PDB entry 1GL0 | X-ray diffraction, 3.00 A resolution | chains E and I

== Chain E ==
Name: Chymotrypsinogen A
From: Bos taurus
Notes: EC 3.4.21.1
UniProt: P00766 (CTRA_BOVIN); residue numbers follow UniProt; this construct covers 1-245
Sequence (245 residues; numbered 1 to 245; the number before each row is that of its first residue):
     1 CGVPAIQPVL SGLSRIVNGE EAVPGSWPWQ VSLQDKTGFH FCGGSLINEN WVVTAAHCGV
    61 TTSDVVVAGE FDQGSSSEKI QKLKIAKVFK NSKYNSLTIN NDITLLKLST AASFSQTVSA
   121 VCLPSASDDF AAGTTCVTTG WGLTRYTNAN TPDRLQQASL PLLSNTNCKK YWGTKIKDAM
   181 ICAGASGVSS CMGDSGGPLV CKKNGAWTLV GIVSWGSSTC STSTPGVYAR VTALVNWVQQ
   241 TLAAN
Not modelled in the structure: 12-15
Cystine bridges: C1-C122, C42-C58, C136-C201, C168-C182, C191-C220
Ion coordination: Cd2+ site 1: E49, D128; Cd2+ site 2: D72, D153, D178; Cd2+ site 3 near N245 (its only coordinating residue here)
Curated features (UniProtKB/Swiss-Prot):
  - active site (Charge relay system): H57, D102, S195

== Chain I ==
Name: Protease inhibitor lcmi I
UniProt: P80060 (LCM_LOCMI); residues 1-35 here correspond to UniProt positions 20-54 (UniProt number = residue number + 19)
Sequence (35 residues; numbered 1 to 35; the number before each row is that of its first residue):
     1 EEKCTPGQVK QQDCNTCTCT PTGVWGCTLM GCQPA
Not modelled in the structure: 1-2, 35
Construct notes: engineered mutation L29 (Arg48 in P80060), M30 (Lys50 in P80060)
Cystine bridges: C4-C19, C14-C32, C17-C27

== Chain E / chain I interface ==
Residue-residue contacts - 48 pairs, chain E then chain I:
  D35(E) - Q33(I)
  T37(E) - Q33(I)
  F39(E) - G31(I)
  F39(E) - C32(I)
  F39(E) - Q33(I)
  F41(E) - M30(I)
  F41(E) - G31(I)  hydrogen bond (backbone-backbone)
  H57(E) - T28(I)
  H57(E) - L29(I)
  H57(E) - M30(I)
  C58(E) - M30(I)
  S96(E) - T16(I)
  L97(E) - T18(I)
  I99(E) - T28(I)
  Y146(E) - Q12(I)
  Y171(E) - T22(I)  hydrogen bond (backbone-side chain)
  W172(E) - T20(I)
  W172(E) - P21(I)
  W172(E) - T22(I)
  W172(E) - V24(I)  hydrophobic
  W172(E) - G26(I)
  G173(E) - T22(I)
  T174(E) - P21(I)
  K175(E) - T18(I)  hydrogen bond
  K175(E) - T20(I)
  K175(E) - P21(I)
  S190(E) - L29(I)
  C191(E) - L29(I)
  M192(E) - N15(I)
  M192(E) - L29(I)
  M192(E) - M30(I)
  G193(E) - L29(I)  hydrogen bond (backbone-backbone)
  G193(E) - M30(I)  hydrogen bond (backbone-backbone)
  G193(E) - G31(I)
  D194(E) - L29(I)  hydrogen bond (backbone-backbone)
  S195(E) - L29(I)  hydrogen bond (side chain-backbone)
  S195(E) - M30(I)  hydrogen bond (side chain-backbone)
  S214(E) - T28(I)
  S214(E) - L29(I)  hydrogen bond (backbone-backbone)
  W215(E) - G26(I)
  W215(E) - C27(I)
  W215(E) - T28(I)
  G216(E) - W25(I)
  G216(E) - G26(I)
  G216(E) - C27(I)  hydrogen bond (backbone-backbone)
  S217(E) - W25(I)
  S218(E) - W25(I)  hydrogen bond (backbone-backbone)
  S218(E) - C27(I)
Other interface residues (no listed pair), chain E (29 interface residues in all): C42, K169, V213
Other interface residues (no listed pair), chain I (18 interface residues in all): V9

== Summary ==
29 residues of chain E and 18 residues of chain I are in contact, with 11 hydrogen bonds. Among the polar
pairs are Y171(E)-T22(I), K175(E)-T18(I) and S195(E)-L29(I). Curated annotation (UniProt) lists 3 active-site
residues on chain E.
Here chain E is Chymotrypsinogen A (Bos taurus) and chain I is Protease inhibitor lcmi I. Entry 1GL0
(structure of the complex between bovine alpha-chymotrypsin and PMP-D2v, an inhibitor from the insect Locusta
migratoria) was determined by X-ray diffraction, deposited together with 1GL1.
